8AY7 - chains A and B; structure by X-ray diffraction, 2.13 A resolution.

== Chain A ==
Molecule: Abscisic acid receptor PYL1
From: Citrus sinensis
UniProt: A0A067E666 (A0A067E666_CITSI); residues 1-209 here = UniProt positions 1-209
Chain sequence (209 residues; row label = number of the first residue in the row):
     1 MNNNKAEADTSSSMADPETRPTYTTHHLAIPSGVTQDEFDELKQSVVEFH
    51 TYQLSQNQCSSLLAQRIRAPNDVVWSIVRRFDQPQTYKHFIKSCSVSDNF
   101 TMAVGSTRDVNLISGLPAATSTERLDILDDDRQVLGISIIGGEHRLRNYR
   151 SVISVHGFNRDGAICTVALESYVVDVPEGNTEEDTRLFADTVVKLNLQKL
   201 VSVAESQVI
Disordered / not traced: 1-20, 208-209
Differences from the reference sequence: engineered mutation Leu-112 (Val in A0A067E666), Leu-135 (Thr in A0A067E666), Ile-137 (Phe in A0A067E666), Ile-153 (Thr in A0A067E666), Ala-168 (Val in A0A067E666)
Ligand contacts: S5N (N-((1,4-dimethyl-2-oxo-1,2-dihydroquinolin-6-yl)methyl)benzenesulfonamide): Lys-88, Phe-90, Ile-91, Arg-108, Val-110, Leu-112, Pro-117, Ala-118, Ser-121, Glu-123, Ile-139, His-144, Leu-146, Tyr-149, Phe-188, Val-192, Asn-196
From the paper describing this entry:
  - binding site for S5N: Lys-88, Arg-108

== Chain B ==
Molecule: Protein phosphatase 2C 16
From: Arabidopsis thaliana
Notes: EC 3.1.3.16
UniProt: Q9CAJ0 (P2C16_ARATH); residues 179-511 here = UniProt positions 179-511
Chain sequence (333 residues; row label = number of the first residue in the row):
   179 RSVYELDCIPLWGVVSIQGNRSEMEDAFAVSPHFLKLPIKMLMGDHEGMS
   229 PSLTHLTGHFFGVYDGHGGHKVADYCRDRLHFALAEEIERIKDELCKRNT
   279 GEGRQVQWDKVFTSCFLTVDGEIEGKIGRAVVGSSDKVLEAVASETVGST
   329 AVVALVCSSHIVVSNCGDSRAVLFRGKEAMPLSVDHKPDREDEYARIENA
   379 GGKVIQWQGARVFGVLAMSRSIGDRYLKPYVIPEPEVTFMPRSREDECLI
   429 LASDGLWDVMNNQEVCEIARRRILMWHKKNGAPPLAERGKGIDPACQAAA
   479 DYLSMLALQKGSKDNISIIVIDLKAQRKFKTRT
Disordered / not traced: 179-185, 226-231, 274-280, 309-314, 506-511
Differences from the reference sequence: conflict Val-192 (Thr in Q9CAJ0)
Metal / ion sites: Mn2+ site 1: Asp-243, Gly-244; Mn2+ site 2: Asp-243, Asp-432, Asp-492; Mn2+ site 3: Asp-298, Glu-302, Gly-401

== Chain A / chain B interface ==
Residue-residue contacts (33; chain A residue first):
  Phe-90(A) / Thr-324(B)
  Phe-90(A) / Tyr-404(B)  hydrophobic
  Lys-92(A) / Ser-200(B)  hydrogen bond
  Lys-92(A) / Glu-201(B)  salt bridge
  Ile-113(A) / Gly-246(B)
  Ser-114(A) / Glu-203(B)  hydrogen bond
  Ser-114(A) / His-245(B)
  Ser-114(A) / Gly-246(B)  hydrogen bond (side chain-backbone)
  Ser-114(A) / Gly-247(B)
  Gly-115(A) / Arg-389(B)  hydrogen bond (backbone-side chain)
  Gly-115(A) / Val-393(B)
  Leu-116(A) / Arg-389(B)
  Leu-116(A) / Val-393(B)  hydrophobic
  Pro-117(A) / Trp-385(B)
  Pro-117(A) / Gln-386(B)
  Pro-117(A) / Arg-389(B)
  Pro-117(A) / Gly-392(B)
  Pro-117(A) / Val-393(B)
  Arg-145(A) / Trp-385(B)
  Leu-146(A) / Trp-385(B)  hydrophobic
  Pro-177(A) / Trp-385(B)  hydrophobic
  Asn-180(A) / Gln-384(B)  hydrogen bond (side chain-backbone)
  Asn-180(A) / Trp-385(B)
  Asp-184(A) / Ile-383(B)
  Thr-185(A) / Trp-385(B)
  Leu-187(A) / Lys-381(B)
  Leu-187(A) / Ile-383(B)  hydrophobic
  Phe-188(A) / Trp-385(B)
  Phe-188(A) / Phe-391(B)
  Phe-188(A) / Gly-392(B)
  Phe-188(A) / Val-393(B)  hydrophobic
  Thr-191(A) / Phe-391(B)
  Leu-195(A) / Tyr-404(B)  hydrophobic
Interface residues without a listed pair, chain A (19 interface residues in all): His-89, Ala-118
Interface residues without a listed pair, chain B (19 interface residues in all): Arg-199, Glu-323

== Overview ==
Chain A and chain B each contribute 19 residues to their interface, with 5 hydrogen bonds and 1 salt bridge.
Polar pairs include Lys-92(A)/Glu-201(B), Lys-92(A)/Ser-200(B) and Ser-114(A)/Glu-203(B). Ligands of chain A:
compound S5N. Asp-243(B) and Gly-244(B) form the Mn2+ site 1. The paper reports a binding site for S5N at
Lys-88(A) and Arg-108(A).
Here chain A is Abscisic acid receptor PYL1 (Citrus sinensis) and chain B is Protein phosphatase 2C 16
(Arabidopsis thaliana). Entry 8AY7 (X-RAY CRYSTAL STRUCTURE OF THE CsPYL1(V112L, T135L,F137I, T153I,
V168A)-iSB7-HAB1 TERNARY COMPLEX) was determined by X-ray diffraction together with 6ZUC, 8AY3, 8AY8, 8AY9 and
8AYA from the same study.
